7BTP - chains A and B of the 6 polymer chains in the assembly; structure by electron microscopy, 4.01 A resolution (low resolution: residue-level contacts below are approximate; hydrogen-bond / salt-bridge calls are withheld).

== Chain A ==
Protein: Type I restriction enzyme R Protein
Organism: Escherichia coli
Notes: EC 3.1.21.3
Reference sequence: Q304R3 (Q304R3_ECOLX); numbering as in UniProt (aligned over 1-1038)
Sequence (1038 residues; row label = number of the first residue in the row):
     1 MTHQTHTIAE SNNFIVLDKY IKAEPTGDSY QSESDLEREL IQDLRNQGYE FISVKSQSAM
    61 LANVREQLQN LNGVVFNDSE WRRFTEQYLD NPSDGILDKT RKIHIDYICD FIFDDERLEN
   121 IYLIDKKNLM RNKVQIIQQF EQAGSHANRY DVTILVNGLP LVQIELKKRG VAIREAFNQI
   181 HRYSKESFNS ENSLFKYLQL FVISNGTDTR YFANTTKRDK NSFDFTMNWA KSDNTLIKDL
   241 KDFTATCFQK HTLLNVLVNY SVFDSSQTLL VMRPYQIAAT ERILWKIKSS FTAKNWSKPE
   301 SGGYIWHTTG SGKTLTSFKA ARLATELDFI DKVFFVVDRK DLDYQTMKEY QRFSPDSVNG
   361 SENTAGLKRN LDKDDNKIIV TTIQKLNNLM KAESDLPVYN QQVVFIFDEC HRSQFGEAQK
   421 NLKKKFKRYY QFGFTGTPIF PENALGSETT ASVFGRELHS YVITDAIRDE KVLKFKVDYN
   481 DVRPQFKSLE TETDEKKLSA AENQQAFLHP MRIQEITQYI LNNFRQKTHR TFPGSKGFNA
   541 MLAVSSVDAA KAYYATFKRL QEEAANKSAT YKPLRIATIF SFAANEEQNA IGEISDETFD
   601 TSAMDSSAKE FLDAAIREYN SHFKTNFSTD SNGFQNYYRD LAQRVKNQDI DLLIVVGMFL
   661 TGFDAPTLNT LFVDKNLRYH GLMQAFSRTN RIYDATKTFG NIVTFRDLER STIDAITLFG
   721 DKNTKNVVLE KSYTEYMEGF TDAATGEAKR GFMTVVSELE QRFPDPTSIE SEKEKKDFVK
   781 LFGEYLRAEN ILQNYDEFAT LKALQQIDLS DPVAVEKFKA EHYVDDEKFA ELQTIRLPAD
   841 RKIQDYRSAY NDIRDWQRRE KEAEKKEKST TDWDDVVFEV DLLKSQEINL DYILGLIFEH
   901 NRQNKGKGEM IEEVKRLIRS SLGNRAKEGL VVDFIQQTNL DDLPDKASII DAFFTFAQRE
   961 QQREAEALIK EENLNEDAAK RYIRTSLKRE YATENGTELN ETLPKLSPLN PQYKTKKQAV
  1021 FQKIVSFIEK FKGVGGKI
Not modelled in the structure: 1-12, 142-147, 181-190, 862-871, 903-907, 1036-1038

== Chain B ==
Protein: Type I restriction enzyme EcoR124II M protein
Organism: Escherichia coli
Notes: EC 2.1.1.72
Reference sequence: P10484 (T1M1_ECOLX); residues 1-520 here = UniProt positions 1-520
Sequence (520 residues; numbered 1 to 520; the number before each row is that of its first residue):
     1 MKMTSIQQRA ELHRQIWQIA NDVRGSVDGW DFKQYVLGAL FYRFISENFS SYIEAGDDSI
    61 CYAKLDDSVI TDDIKDDAIK TKGYFIYPSQ LFCNVAAKAN TNDRLNADLN SIFVAIESSA
   121 YGYPSEADIK GLFADFDTTS NRLGNTVKDK NARLAAVLKG VEGLKLGDFN EHQIDLFGDA
   181 YEFLISNYAA NAGKSGGEFF TPQHVSKLIA QLAMHGQTHV NKIYDPAAGS GSLLLQAKKQ
   241 FDNHIIEEGF FGQEINHTTY NLARMNMFLH NINYDKFDIK LGNTLTEPHF RDEKPFDAIV
   301 SNPPYSVKWI GSDDPTLIND ERFAPAGVLA PKSKADFAFV LHALNYLSAK GRAAIVCFPG
   361 IFYRGGAEQK IRQYLVDNNY VETVISLAPN LFFGTTIAVN ILVLSKHKTD TNVQFIDASE
   421 LFKKETNNNI LTDAHIEQIM QVFASKEDVA HLAKSVAFET VVANDYNLSV SSYVEAKDNR
   481 EIIDIAELNA ELKTTVSKID QLRKDIDAIV AEIEGCEVQK
Not modelled in the structure: 1-9, 56-70, 168-173, 191-197, 511-520
Swiss-Prot annotation at these positions:
  - region: Glu-481 to Val-510 (C-terminal tail)
  - binding site (S-adenosyl-L-methionine): Glu-198 to Gln-203, Ser-230 to Ser-232, Glu-254

== Chain A / chain B interface ==
Pairs across the interface (10):
  Asp-106(A) / Thr-146(B)
  Tyr-107(A) / Lys-148(B)
  Ile-108(A) / Val-147(B)
  Asp-110(A) / Arg-142(B)
  Asp-110(A) / Lys-150(B)
  Ile-112(A) / Arg-142(B)
  Leu-118(A) / Ala-115(B)
  Leu-118(A) / Arg-142(B)
  Asn-120(A) / Phe-113(B)
  Asp-375(A) / Asn-110(B)
Interface residues without a listed pair, chain A (10 interface residues in all): Ile-105, Tyr-122
Interface residues without a listed pair, chain B (10 interface residues in all): Ile-112, Ser-118

== Overview ==
Chain A and chain B each contribute 10 residues to their interface. UniProt lists 10
S-adenosyl-L-methionine-binding residues on chain B.
Here chain A is Type I restriction enzyme R Protein and chain B is Type I restriction enzyme EcoR124II M
protein, both from Escherichia coli. Entry 7BTP (EcoR124I-Ocr in Restriction-Alleviation State) was determined
by electron microscopy, deposited together with 7BST, 7BTO, 7BTQ and 7BTR.
